PDB entry 5K5Q | X-ray diffraction, 2.65 A resolution | chains N and F of the 8 polymer chains in the assembly

# Chain N
Molecule: 32-nt DNA strand
Sequence (32 nucleotides; numbered 13 to 44; the number before each row is that of its first residue):
    13 AAATATGCTCTATGATTAACATAGAGCAATTT

# Chain F
Protein: AspA
Organism: Sulfolobus sp. NOB8H2
UniProtKB: O93706 (O93706_9CREN); residues 2-93 here = UniProt positions 2-93
Chain sequence (92 residues; numbered 2 to 93; the number before each row is that of its first residue):
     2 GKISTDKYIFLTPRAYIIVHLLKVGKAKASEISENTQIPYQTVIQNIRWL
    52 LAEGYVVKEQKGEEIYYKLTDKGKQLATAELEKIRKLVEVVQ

# Chain N / chain F interface
Pairs across the interface - 20 pairs, chain N then chain F:
  DG36(N) / Gly-2(F)  base contact
  DG36(N) / Lys-3(F)  base contact
  DA37(N) / Gly-2(F)  phosphate contact
  DA37(N) / Lys-3(F)  hydrogen bond to the sugar
  DA37(N) / Ile-4(F)  phosphate contact
  DA37(N) / Gln-46(F)  sugar contact
  DG38(N) / Lys-3(F)  sugar contact
  DG38(N) / Tyr-9(F)  sugar contact
  DG38(N) / Pro-14(F)  phosphate contact
  DG38(N) / Arg-15(F)  salt bridge to the phosphate
  DG38(N) / Thr-43(F)  sugar contact
  DG38(N) / Gln-46(F)  phosphate contact
  DG38(N) / Asn-47(F)  phosphate contact
  DC39(N) / Tyr-9(F)  hydrogen bond to the phosphate
  DC39(N) / Pro-40(F)  phosphate contact
  DC39(N) / Thr-43(F)  hydrogen bond to the phosphate
  DC39(N) / Gln-46(F)  hydrogen bond to the base
  DA40(N) / Pro-40(F)  phosphate contact
  DA40(N) / Gln-42(F)  hydrogen bond to the base
  DA41(N) / Gln-42(F)  hydrogen bond to the base
Also at the interface, not in a pair above, chain N (8 interface residues in all): DA35, DT42
Also at the interface, not in a pair above, chain F (13 interface residues in all): Lys-8, Ile-39

# In short
The interface between chain N and chain F involves 8 residues on one side and 13 on the other, with 6 hydrogen
bonds and 1 salt bridge. Polar pairs include DC39(N)/Gln-46(F), DA40(N)/Gln-42(F) and DA41(N)/Gln-42(F).
Chain N is a 32-nt DNA strand and chain F is AspA (Sulfolobus sp. NOB8H2); the structure, Structure of
AspA-DNA complex: novel centromere bindng protein-centromere complex, was determined by X-ray diffraction.
